PDB entry 6KZM | electron microscopy, 9.60 A resolution (very low resolution: no residue pairs are listed; an interface is given only as per-side residue counts) | chains A and D of the 4 polymer chains in the assembly

Chain A (and D):
Name: Glutamate receptor ionotropic, kainate 3
Source organism: Rattus norvegicus
Notes: chain D of this document is another copy of the same molecule, construct and numbering; everything in this record applies to it too
UniProtKB: G3V9I2 (G3V9I2_RAT); residues 3-824 here correspond to UniProt positions 34-855 (UniProt number = residue number + 31)
Chain sequence (829 residues; each row starts with the number of its first residue):
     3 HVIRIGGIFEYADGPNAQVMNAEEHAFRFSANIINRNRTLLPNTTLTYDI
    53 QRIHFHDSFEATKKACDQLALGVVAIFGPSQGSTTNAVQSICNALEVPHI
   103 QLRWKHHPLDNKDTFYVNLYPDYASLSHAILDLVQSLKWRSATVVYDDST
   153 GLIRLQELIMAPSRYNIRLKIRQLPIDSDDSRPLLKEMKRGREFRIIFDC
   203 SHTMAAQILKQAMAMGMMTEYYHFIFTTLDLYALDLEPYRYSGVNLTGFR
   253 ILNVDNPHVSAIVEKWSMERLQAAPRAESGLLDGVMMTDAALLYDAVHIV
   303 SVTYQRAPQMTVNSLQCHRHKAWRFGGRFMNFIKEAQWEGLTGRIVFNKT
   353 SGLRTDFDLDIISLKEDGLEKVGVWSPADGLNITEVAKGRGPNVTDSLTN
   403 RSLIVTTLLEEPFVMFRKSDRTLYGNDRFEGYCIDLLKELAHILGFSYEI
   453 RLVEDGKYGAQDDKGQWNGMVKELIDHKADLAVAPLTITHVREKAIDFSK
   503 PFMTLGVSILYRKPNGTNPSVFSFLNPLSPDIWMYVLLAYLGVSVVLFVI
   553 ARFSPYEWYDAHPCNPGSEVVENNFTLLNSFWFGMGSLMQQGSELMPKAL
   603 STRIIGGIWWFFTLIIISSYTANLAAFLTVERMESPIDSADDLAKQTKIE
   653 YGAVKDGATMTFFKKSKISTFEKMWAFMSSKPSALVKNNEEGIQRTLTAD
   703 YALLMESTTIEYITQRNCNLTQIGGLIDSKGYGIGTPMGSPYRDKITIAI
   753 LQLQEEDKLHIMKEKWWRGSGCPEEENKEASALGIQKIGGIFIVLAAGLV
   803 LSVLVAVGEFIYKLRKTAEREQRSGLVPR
Disordered / not traced: 275-285, 386-401, 555-601, 773-787, 810-831 (chain D: 275-285, 386-401, 555-602, 773-787, 810-831)
Sequence notes: engineered mutation T86 (Cys117 in G3V9I2), T305 (Cys336 in G3V9I2), V547 (Cys578 in G3V9I2); expression tag (825-831)
Disulfide bonds: C68-C319
What the authors report for this chain:
  - mutagenesis - D759G: increased stability (from molecular simulation)

Interface between chain A and chain D:
At this resolution (10 A) residue pairs are not listed: 22 residues of chain A and 27 of chain D lie at the interface.

Overview:
Chain A and chain D form an interface of 22 and 27 residues respectively. From the paper: D759G of chain A
increases stability.
Chain A and chain D are both Glutamate receptor ionotropic, kainate 3 (Rattus norvegicus); the structure,
GluK3 receptor complex with kainate, was determined by electron microscopy together with 6L6F from the same
study.
